Entry 2BPB (X-ray diffraction, 1.90 A resolution); this record covers chains A and B.

== Chain A ==
Molecule: Sulfite\:cytochrome C oxidoreductase subunit A
From: Starkeya novella
UniProt: Q9LA16 (Q9LA16_THINO); residues 1-373 here correspond to UniProt positions 33-405 (UniProt number = residue number + 32)
Chain sequence (373 residues; numbered 1 to 373; the number before each row is that of its first residue):
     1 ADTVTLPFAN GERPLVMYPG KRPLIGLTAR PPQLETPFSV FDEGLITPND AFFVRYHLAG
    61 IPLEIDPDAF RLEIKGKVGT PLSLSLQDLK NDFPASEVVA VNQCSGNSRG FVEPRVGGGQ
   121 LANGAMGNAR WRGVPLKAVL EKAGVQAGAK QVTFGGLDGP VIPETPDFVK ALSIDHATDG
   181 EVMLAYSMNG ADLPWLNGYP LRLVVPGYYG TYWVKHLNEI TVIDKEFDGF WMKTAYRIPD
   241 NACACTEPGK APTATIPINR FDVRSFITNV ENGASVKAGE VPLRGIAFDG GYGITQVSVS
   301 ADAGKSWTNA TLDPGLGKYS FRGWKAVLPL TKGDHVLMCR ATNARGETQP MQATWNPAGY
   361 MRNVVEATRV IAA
Disulfides: C243-C245
Metal / ion sites: (molybdopterin-S,S)-oxo-molybdenum Mo near C104 (its only coordinating residue here)
Small-molecule neighbours:
  - heme c (HEC): Q33, R55, Y56, H57, L58, G118, I162, T165, W231
  - (molybdopterin-S,S)-oxo-molybdenum (MSS): F52, F53, V54, R55, Y56, H57, N102, C104, S105, D158, F168, L196, N197, R202, G210, T211, W213, V214, K215, Y236
From the paper describing this entry:
  - contacts within the chain: Q33-R55 (hydrogen bond)
  - binding site for heme c: Q33, R55, Y56
  - (molybdopterin-S,S)-oxo-molybdenum coordination: C104
  - binding site for (molybdopterin-S,S)-oxo-molybdenum: R55, H57, S105, F168, N197, T211, Y236
  - conformationally variable residues (loop rearrangement): P239 to A254
  - catalytic residues: R55 (proposed by the authors, not directly observed)

== Chain B ==
Molecule: Sulfite\:cytochrome C oxidoreductase subunit B
From: Starkeya novella
UniProt: Q9LA15 (Q9LA15_THINO); residues 501-581 here correspond to UniProt positions 28-108 (UniProt number = residue number - 473)
Chain sequence (81 residues; row label = number of the first residue in the row):
   501 APLTYELPDE TAQLKPAPQP GFEAAQNNCA ACHSVDYINT QPPGKGQAFW DAEVQKMIKV
   561 YHAPVDEADA KAIADYLAKT Y
Covalent attachments: heme c (HEC) linked to C529, C532
Metal / ion sites: heme c Fe: H533, M557
Small-molecule neighbours: heme c (HEC): N528, A531, H533, Y537, I538, Q541, W550, E553, V554, K556, M557, Y561, H562, A563, V565, I573, L577
From the paper describing this entry:
  - binding site for heme c: C529, C532, Y561

== Chain A / chain B interface ==
Residue-residue contacts - 57 pairs, chain A then chain B:
  A9(A) with P543(B), hydrophobic
  N10(A) with N539(B), hydrogen bond (side chain-backbone); T540(B); Q541(B), hydrogen bond (side chain-backbone); P543(B)
  R13(A) with T540(B)
  M17(A) with P508(B)
  Y18(A) with Y505(B); P508(B)
  P19(A) with Y505(B), hydrogen bond (backbone-side chain); E506(B)
  L27(A) with D536(B); T540(B)
  T28(A) with D536(B); Y537(B)
  A29(A) with S534(B), hydrogen bond (backbone-side chain); D536(B), hydrogen bond (backbone-side chain)
  R30(A) with E510(B), salt bridge; A530(B), hydrogen bond (side chain-backbone); C532(B); H533(B), hydrogen bond (side chain-backbone); S534(B), hydrogen bond (backbone-side chain); Y537(B)
  P31(A) with Y537(B)
  Q33(A) with Y537(B), hydrogen bond
  Y56(A) with Y537(B)
  A59(A) with C532(B)
  L63(A) with T504(B); Y505(B), hydrogen bond (backbone-backbone); L507(B), hydrophobic
  E64(A) with P502(B); L503(B); T504(B)
  I65(A) with P502(B); L503(B), hydrogen bond (backbone-backbone)
  D66(A) with P502(B)
  R115(A) with P542(B); K545(B), hydrogen bond (backbone-side chain)
  V116(A) with P542(B)
  G117(A) with Q541(B); F549(B)
  G118(A) with Q541(B), hydrogen bond (backbone-side chain)
  Q120(A) with T540(B); Q541(B); P542(B)
  V161(A) with C532(B)
  I162(A) with C532(B), hydrophobic
  E164(A) with H562(B)
  T165(A) with Y561(B), hydrogen bond (side chain-backbone)
  P166(A) with Y561(B)
  W195(A) with L503(B); Y505(B), hydrophobic
  L196(A) with Y505(B)
  Y199(A) with L503(B)
  F230(A) with V560(B), hydrophobic; Y561(B)
  W231(A) with Y561(B)
Interface residues without a listed pair, chain A (37 interface residues in all): P32, H57, I61, P67
Interface residues without a listed pair, chain B (25 interface residues in all): A531
The authors on this interface:
  - pairs named by the authors: R30(A)-E510(B) (salt bridge), F230(A)-Y561(B)
  - interface residues, chain A: A9(A), G159(A)

== Overview ==
The interface between chain A and chain B involves 37 residues on one side and 25 on the other; the contacts
include 14 hydrogen bonds and 1 salt bridge. Among the polar pairs are R30(A)-E510(B), N10(A)-N539(B) and
N10(A)-Q541(B). The authors report a salt bridge between R30(A) and E510(B); a contact between F230(A) and
Y561(B). From the paper: the catalytic residue R55(A); a binding site for (molybdopterin-S,S)-oxo-molybdenum
at R55(A), H57(A) and S105(A) among others.
Chain A is Sulfite\:cytochrome C oxidoreductase subunit A and chain B is Sulfite\:cytochrome C oxidoreductase
subunit B, both from Starkeya novella; the structure, Sulfite dehydrogenase from Starkeya Novella, was
determined by X-ray diffraction.
